PDB entry 8HRV | X-ray diffraction, 2.00 A resolution | chains A and B of the 3 polymer chains in the assembly

Chain A (and B):
Molecule: Deoxyuridine 5'-triphosphate nucleotidohydrolase
Organism: Helicobacter pylori 26695
Notes: EC 3.6.1.23; chain B of this document is another copy of the same molecule, construct and numbering; everything in this record applies to it too
Reference sequence: O25536 (DUT_HELPY); residue numbers follow UniProt; this construct covers 1-145
Amino-acid sequence (152 residues; each row starts with the number of its first residue; numbering starts at 0):
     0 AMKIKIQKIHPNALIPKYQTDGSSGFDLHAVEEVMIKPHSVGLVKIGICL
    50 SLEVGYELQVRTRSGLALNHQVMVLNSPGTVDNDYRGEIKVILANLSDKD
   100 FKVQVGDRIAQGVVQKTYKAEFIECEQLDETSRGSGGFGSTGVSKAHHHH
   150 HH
Not modelled in the structure: 144-151 (chain B: 145-151)
Construct notes: expression tag (0, 146-151)
Residues lining bound ligands:
  - DUP (2'-deoxyuridine 5'-alpha,beta-imido-triphosphate), molecule 1: Val59, Asn75, Gly78, Thr79, Val80, Asp81, Tyr84, Glu87, Ile88, Lys89
  - DUP, molecule 2: Thr61, Arg62, Ser63, Gly64, Gln110
  - DUP, molecule 3: Arg132, Gly135, Gly136, Phe137, Gly138, Ser139, Thr140, Gly141
Swiss-Prot annotation at these positions:
  - binding site (substrate): Arg62 to Gly64, Asn75, Thr79 to Asp81, Lys89

Chain A / chain B interface:
Pairs across the interface - 102 pairs, chain A then chain B:
  Gln18(A) - Thr140(B)
  Thr19(A) - Arg132(B)  hydrogen bond
  Asp20(A) - Ser131(B)
  Ser22(A) - Arg132(B)  hydrogen bond
  His38(A) - Gln70(B)  hydrogen bond (backbone-side chain)
  Ser39(A) - Gln70(B)
  Val40(A) - Leu67(B)
  Val40(A) - Gln70(B)
  Glu56(A) - Ser23(B)  hydrogen bond
  Glu56(A) - Arg60(B)  salt bridge
  Glu56(A) - Gln114(B)
  Gln58(A) - Arg60(B)
  Arg62(A) - Thr140(B)  hydrogen bond
  Arg62(A) - Gly141(B)  hydrogen bond (side chain-backbone)
  Arg62(A) - Val142(B)
  Ser63(A) - Phe137(B)
  Gly64(A) - Phe137(B)
  Gly64(A) - Gly138(B)
  Met72(A) - Met72(B)  hydrophobic
  Leu74(A) - Ala66(B)
  Leu74(A) - Gln70(B)
  Leu74(A) - Met72(B)  hydrophobic
  Leu74(A) - Leu95(B)  hydrophobic
  Asn75(A) - Thr61(B)
  Asn75(A) - Ser63(B)
  Ser76(A) - Ser76(B)  hydrogen bond (backbone-side chain)
  Pro77(A) - Arg60(B)
  Pro77(A) - Ser76(B)
  Pro77(A) - Pro77(B)
  Thr79(A) - Ser23(B)
  Thr79(A) - Arg60(B)  hydrogen bond
  Thr79(A) - Gln110(B)
  Asp81(A) - Gly21(B)
  Asp81(A) - Ser22(B)
  Asp81(A) - Ser23(B)  hydrogen bond (side chain-backbone)
  Asn82(A) - Gly21(B)  hydrogen bond (backbone-backbone)
  Asp83(A) - Thr19(B)  hydrogen bond
  Asp83(A) - Asp20(B)
  Asp83(A) - Gly21(B)  hydrogen bond (side chain-backbone)
  Asp83(A) - Ser22(B)
  Ile91(A) - Ser63(B)
  Ile91(A) - Leu67(B)
  Gly105(A) - Val142(B)
  Asp106(A) - Val142(B)
  Asp106(A) - Ser143(B)
  Arg107(A) - Thr140(B)  hydrogen bond (side chain-backbone)
  Arg107(A) - Gly141(B)  hydrogen bond (side chain-backbone)
  Arg107(A) - Val142(B)  hydrogen bond (backbone-backbone)
  Arg107(A) - Lys144(B)  hydrogen bond (side chain-backbone)
  Gln114(A) - Gln114(B)
  Lys115(A) - Gln114(B)  hydrogen bond (backbone-side chain)
  Thr116(A) - Ser23(B)
  Tyr117(A) - Tyr17(B)
  Tyr117(A) - Tyr55(B)  hydrophobic
  Tyr117(A) - Val113(B)
  Tyr117(A) - Lys115(B)
  Tyr117(A) - Tyr117(B)
  Lys118(A) - Ala0(B)
  Lys118(A) - Met1(B)  hydrogen bond (backbone-backbone)
  Lys118(A) - Tyr17(B)
  Lys118(A) - Asp20(B)  salt bridge
  Ala119(A) - Met1(B)
  Ala119(A) - Ile3(B)  hydrophobic
  Ala119(A) - Tyr17(B)  hydrogen bond (backbone-side chain)
  Glu120(A) - Met1(B)  hydrogen bond (backbone-backbone)
  Glu120(A) - Lys2(B)
  Glu120(A) - Ile3(B)  hydrogen bond (backbone-backbone)
  Phe121(A) - Ile3(B)
  Phe121(A) - Ile5(B)  hydrophobic
  Phe121(A) - Ile14(B)  hydrophobic
  Phe121(A) - Pro15(B)
  Phe121(A) - Phe25(B)  hydrophobic
  Ile122(A) - Ile3(B)  hydrogen bond (backbone-backbone)
  Ile122(A) - Lys4(B)
  Ile122(A) - Ile5(B)  hydrogen bond (backbone-backbone)
  Glu123(A) - Ile5(B)
  Glu123(A) - Lys7(B)
  Glu123(A) - Ile14(B)
  Cys124(A) - Lys4(B)
  Cys124(A) - Ile5(B)  hydrogen bond (backbone-backbone)
  Cys124(A) - Gln6(B)
  Glu125(A) - Gln6(B)  hydrogen bond (backbone-side chain)
  Leu127(A) - Gln6(B)
  Leu127(A) - Cys48(B)  hydrophobic
  Leu127(A) - Leu49(B)
  Leu127(A) - Arg85(B)
  Asp128(A) - Ser50(B)  hydrogen bond
  Asp128(A) - Arg85(B)  salt bridge
  Thr130(A) - Asp83(B)  hydrogen bond (side chain-backbone)
  Thr130(A) - Arg85(B)
  Arg132(A) - Asp81(B)  salt bridge
  Arg132(A) - Asp83(B)  salt bridge
  Arg132(A) - Tyr84(B)
  Gly133(A) - Asp83(B)
  Gly133(A) - Tyr84(B)
  Gly133(A) - Arg85(B)  hydrogen bond (backbone-backbone)
  Gly133(A) - Gly86(B)
  Ser134(A) - Tyr84(B)
  Ser134(A) - Gly86(B)
  Gly135(A) - Tyr84(B)
  Phe137(A) - Lys89(B)
  Phe137(A) - Ile91(B)  hydrophobic
Interface residues without a listed pair, chain A (53 interface residues in all): Asp26, Leu42, Leu65, Leu67, Asn68, Val80, Gln126, Gly136
Interface residues without a listed pair, chain B (55 interface residues in all): Gly24, Gln58, Val112

Summary:
The interface between chain A and chain B involves 53 residues on one side and 55 on the other; the contacts
include 28 hydrogen bonds and 5 salt bridges. Polar pairs include Glu56(A)-Arg60(B), Lys118(A)-Asp20(B) and
Asp128(A)-Arg85(B). Bound to chain A: 3 copies of compound DUP.
Chain A and chain B are both Deoxyuridine 5'-triphosphate nucleotidohydrolase (Helicobacter pylori 26695); the
structure, dutpase of helicobacter pylori 26695, was determined by X-ray diffraction, deposited together with
8K6W.
